6DVD - chains F and H of the 8 polymer chains in the assembly; structure by X-ray diffraction, 3.90 A resolution.

# Chain F
Molecule: ECF RNA polymerase sigma factor SigL
Source organism: Mycobacterium tuberculosis (strain ATCC 25618 / H37Rv)
Reference sequence: P9WGH5 (SIGL_MYCTU); residue numbers follow UniProt; this construct covers 1-177
Chain sequence (177 residues; row label = number of the first residue in the row):
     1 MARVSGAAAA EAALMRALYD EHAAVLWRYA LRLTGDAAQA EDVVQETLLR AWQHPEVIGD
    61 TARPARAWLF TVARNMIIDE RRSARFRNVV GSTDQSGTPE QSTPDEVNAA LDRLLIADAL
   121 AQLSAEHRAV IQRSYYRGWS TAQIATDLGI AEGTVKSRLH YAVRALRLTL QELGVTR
Unresolved in the structure: 1-3
UniProt features mapped onto this chain:
  - DNA-binding region: Thr141 to His160 (H-T-H motif)
  - motif: Asp42 to Gln45 (Interaction with polymerase core subunit RpoC)
Reported in the primary citation:
  - specificity-determining residues: His54, Asp60

# Chain H
Molecule: 24-nt DNA strand
Source organism: Mycobacterium tuberculosis H37Rv
Sequence (24 nucleotides; each row starts with the number of its first residue):
     2 CGTGTCAGTA GCTGTCACGG ATGC

# How chain F and chain H interact
Contacting residue pairs (28):
  Val25(F) with DG9(H), base contact
  Arg28(F) with DG9(H), sugar contact; DT10(H), salt bridge to the phosphate
  Leu31(F) with DT10(H), sugar contact
  Arg32(F) with DG9(H), phosphate contact; DT10(H), phosphate contact; DA11(H), salt bridge to the phosphate
  Arg50(F) with DT4(H), hydrogen bond to the base
  His54(F) with DT4(H), base contact
  Glu56(F) with DG5(H), base contact
  Val57(F) with DG5(H), hydrogen bond to the base
  Asp60(F) with DG5(H), hydrogen bond to the base
  Arg63(F) with DG5(H), hydrogen bond to the base
  Pro64(F) with DG5(H), hydrogen bond to the base
  Ala65(F) with DG5(H), base contact
  Arg66(F) with DA8(H), salt bridge to the phosphate
  Ala67(F) with DG5(H), phosphate contact; DT6(H), sugar contact; DA8(H), hydrogen bond to the base
  Trp68(F) with DT4(H), sugar contact; DG5(H), base contact
  Phe70(F) with DA8(H), base contact
  Thr71(F) with DT4(H), phosphate contact; DA8(H), hydrogen bond to the base
  Val72(F) with DT4(H), base contact
  Asn75(F) with DG3(H), base contact
  Asp79(F) with DC2(H), hydrogen bond to the base; DG3(H), base contact
Interface residues without a listed pair, chain F (22 interface residues in all): Trp27, Tyr29
Interface residues without a listed pair, chain H (10 interface residues in all): DC7

# Overview
Chain F and chain H form an interface of 22 and 10 residues respectively, with 8 hydrogen bonds and 3 salt
bridges. Among the polar pairs are Arg50(F)-DT4(H), Val57(F)-DG5(H) and Asp60(F)-DG5(H). The paper reports
specificity determinants His54(F) and Asp60(F).
Here chain F is ECF RNA polymerase sigma factor SigL (Mycobacterium tuberculosis (strain ATCC 25618 / H37Rv))
and chain H is a 24-nt DNA strand (Mycobacterium tuberculosis H37Rv). Entry 6DVD (Crystal structure of
Mycobacterium tuberculosis transcription initiation complex(ECF sigma factor L) with 6 nt spacer and ...) was
determined by X-ray diffraction together with 6DV9, 6DVB, 6DVC and 6DVE from the same study.
